Entry 8XWV (electron microscopy, 3.07 A resolution); this record covers chains D and E of the 7 polymer chains in the assembly.

== Chain D (and E) ==
Protein: Growth-regulated alpha protein
From: Homo sapiens
Notes: chain E of this document is another copy of the same molecule, construct and numbering; everything in this record applies to it too
Reference sequence: P09341 (GROA_HUMAN); residues 1-68 here correspond to UniProt positions 35-102 (UniProt number = residue number + 34)
Chain sequence (73 residues; row label = number of the first residue in the row):
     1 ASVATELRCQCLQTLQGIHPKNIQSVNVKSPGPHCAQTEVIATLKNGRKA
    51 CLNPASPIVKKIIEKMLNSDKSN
Disordered / not traced: 69-73 (chain E: 1-8, 70-73)
Cystine bridges: Cys9-Cys35, Cys11-Cys51
Sequence notes: expression tag (69-73)

== Interface between chain D and chain E ==
Pairs across the interface (20):
  Gln24(D) - Ser30(E)  hydrogen bond (backbone-side chain)
  Ser25(D) - Val28(E)
  Val26(D) - Asn27(E)
  Val26(D) - Val28(E)  hydrogen bond (backbone-backbone)
  Asn27(D) - Val26(E)
  Asn27(D) - Asn27(E)
  Val28(D) - Ser25(E)
  Val28(D) - Val26(E)  hydrogen bond (backbone-backbone)
  Lys29(D) - Ser25(E)
  Ser30(D) - Gln24(E)  hydrogen bond (side chain-backbone)
  Ser30(D) - Met66(E)
  Thr38(D) - Met66(E)
  Thr38(D) - Ser69(E)
  Lys60(D) - Glu64(E)
  Lys60(D) - Asn68(E)
  Ile63(D) - Ile63(E)  hydrophobic
  Met66(D) - Thr38(E)
  Leu67(D) - Val28(E)  hydrophobic
  Leu67(D) - Pro54(E)
  Leu67(D) - Ile63(E)  hydrophobic
Other interface residues (no listed pair), chain D (16 interface residues in all): Pro31, Pro33, His34, Pro54
Other interface residues (no listed pair), chain E (18 interface residues in all): Ile23, Lys29, Pro33, Val40, Leu67

== In short ==
16 residues of chain D and 18 residues of chain E are in contact, with 4 hydrogen bonds. Polar pairs include
Gln24(D)-Ser30(E) and Val26(D)-Val28(E).
Both chains are Growth-regulated alpha protein (Homo sapiens). Entry 8XWV (Structure of CXCR2 bound to CXCL1
(CXCR2-CXCL1-Go Full map)) was determined by electron microscopy together with 8XVU, 8XWA, 8XWF, 8XWM, 8XWN,
8XWS and 6 further entries from the same study.
